6IY3 - chains D and J of the 11 polymer chains in the assembly; structure by electron microscopy, 3.67 A resolution.

[Chain D]
Protein: Histone H2B
Source organism: Xenopus laevis
UniProtKB: A0A1L8FQA5 (A0A1L8FQA5_XENLA); residues 28-125 here correspond to UniProt positions 29-126 (UniProt number = residue number + 1)
Amino-acid sequence (98 residues; numbered 28 to 125; the number before each row is that of its first residue):
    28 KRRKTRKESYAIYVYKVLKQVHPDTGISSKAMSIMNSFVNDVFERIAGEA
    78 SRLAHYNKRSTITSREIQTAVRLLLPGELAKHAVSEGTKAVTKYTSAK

[Chain J]
Molecule: 147-nt DNA strand
Sequence (147 nucleotides; numbered 1 to 147; the number before each row is that of its first residue):
     1 ATCTGCAACAGTCCTAACATTCACCTCTTGTGTGTTTGTGTCTGTTCGCC
    51 ATCCCGTCTCCGCTCGTCACTTATCCTTCACTTTCCAGAGGGTCCCCCCG
   101 CAGACCCCGGCGACCCTCAGGTCGGCCGACTGCGGCACAGTTTTGAT

[Interface between chain D and chain J]
Contacting residue pairs (19):
  Arg-29(D) with DA104(J), sugar contact
  Arg-30(D) with DT26(J), hydrogen bond to the phosphate; DC27(J), salt bridge to the phosphate
  Thr-32(D) with DA104(J), hydrogen bond to the phosphate; DC105(J), hydrogen bond to the phosphate
  Arg-33(D) with DT26(J), base contact; DC27(J), hydrogen bond to the base
  Glu-35(D) with DT29(J), phosphate contact
  Tyr-42(D) with DT20(J), phosphate contact; DT21(J), hydrogen bond to the phosphate
  Gly-53(D) with DT20(J), phosphate contact
  Ser-55(D) with DA19(J), phosphate contact
  Ser-56(D) with DA19(J), phosphate contact
  Arg-86(D) with DG40(J), phosphate contact; DT41(J), salt bridge to the phosphate
  Ser-87(D) with DT39(J), phosphate contact; DG40(J), hydrogen bond to the phosphate
  Thr-88(D) with DT39(J), phosphate contact; DG40(J), hydrogen bond to the phosphate
Interface residues without a listed pair, chain D (13 interface residues in all): Ile-54
Interface residues without a listed pair, chain J (12 interface residues in all): DT28

[Overview]
The interface between chain D and chain J involves 13 residues on one side and 12 on the other, with 7
hydrogen bonds and 2 salt bridges. Among the polar pairs are Arg-33(D)/DC27(J), Arg-30(D)/DT26(J) and
Thr-32(D)/DA104(J).
Here chain D is Histone H2B (Xenopus laevis) and chain J is a 147-nt DNA strand. Entry 6IY3 (Structure of
Snf2-MMTV-A nucleosome complex at shl-2 in ADP state) was determined by electron microscopy together with
5Z3U, 5Z3V, 5Z3L, 5Z3O and 6IY2 from the same study.
